9DLG - chains C and E of the 5 polymer chains in the assembly; structure by electron microscopy, 5.60 A resolution (low resolution: residue-level contacts below are approximate; hydrogen-bond / salt-bridge calls are withheld).

Chain C (and E):
Name: TIR domain-containing adapter molecule 2
Source organism: Homo sapiens
Notes: fragment: TIR domain; chain E of this document is another copy of the same molecule, construct and numbering; everything in this record applies to it too
UniProtKB: Q86XR7 (TCAM2_HUMAN); numbering as in UniProt (aligned over 76-231)
Sequence (156 residues; row label = number of the first residue in the row):
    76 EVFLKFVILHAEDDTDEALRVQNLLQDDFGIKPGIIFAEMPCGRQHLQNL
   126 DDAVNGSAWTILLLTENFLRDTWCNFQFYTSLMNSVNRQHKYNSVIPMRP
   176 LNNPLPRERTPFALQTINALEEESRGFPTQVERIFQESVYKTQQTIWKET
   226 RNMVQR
Unresolved in the structure: 76
Swiss-Prot annotation at these positions:
  - modified residue: Y167 (Phosphotyrosine)
  - mutagenesis: P116 (P116H: Loss of ability to dimerize. Significant loss of RANTES-inducing activity. Loss of ability to induce NF-kappa-B activation), C117 (C117H: Loss of ability to dimerize. Loss of RANTES-inducing activity and ability to induce NF-kappa-B activation. Inhibition of TLR4-dependent activation of IRF3 and IRF7 ...), Y154 (Y154F: No effect on phosphorylation), Y167 (Y167F: Complete loss of phosphorylation in response to LPS)

How chain C and chain E interact:
Pairs across the interface (7; chain C residue first):
  L122(C) with Y154(E)
  Q123(C) with Y154(E)
  D126(C) with F187(E)
  F151(C) with A188(E); T191(E)
  T155(C) with F187(E); T191(E)
Interface residues without a listed pair, chain C (8 interface residues in all): Q120, T147, Y154
Interface residues without a listed pair, chain E (6 interface residues in all): L157, V161

Overview:
Chain C and chain E form an interface of 8 and 6 residues respectively. UniProt lists 4 mutagenesis sites on
chain C.
Chain C and chain E are both TIR domain-containing adapter molecule 2 (Homo sapiens); the structure, CryoEM
structure of the TIR domain from human TRAM, was determined by electron microscopy together with 9DK8 and 9DKI
from the same study.
